Entry 3L3A (X-ray diffraction, 2.36 A resolution); this record covers chain A.

Chain A:
Molecule: Beta-secretase 1
Organism: Homo sapiens
Notes: EC 3.4.23.46; fragment: catalytic domain
UniProt: P56817 (BACE1_HUMAN); residues 47-455 here correspond to UniProt positions 46-454 (UniProt number = residue number - 1)
Amino-acid sequence (415 residues; numbered 47 to 461; the number before each row is that of its first residue):
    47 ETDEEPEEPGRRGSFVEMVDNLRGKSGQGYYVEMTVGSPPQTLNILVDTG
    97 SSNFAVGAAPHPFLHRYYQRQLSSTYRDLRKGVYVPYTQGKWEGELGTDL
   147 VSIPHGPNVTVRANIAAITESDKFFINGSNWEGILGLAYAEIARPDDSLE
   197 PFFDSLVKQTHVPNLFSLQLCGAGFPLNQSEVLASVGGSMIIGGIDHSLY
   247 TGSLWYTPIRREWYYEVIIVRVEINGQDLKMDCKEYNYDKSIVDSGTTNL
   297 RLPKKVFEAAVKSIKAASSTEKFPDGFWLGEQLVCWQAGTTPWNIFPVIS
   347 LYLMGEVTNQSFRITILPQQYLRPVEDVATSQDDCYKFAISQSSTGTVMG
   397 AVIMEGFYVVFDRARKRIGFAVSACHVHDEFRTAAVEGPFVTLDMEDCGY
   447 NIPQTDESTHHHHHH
Unresolved in the structure: 47-59, 221-227, 334-336, 372-380, 440-442, 447-461
Differences from the reference sequence: expression tag (456-461)
Disulfides: Cys217-Cys421, Cys279-Cys444, Cys331-Cys381
Small-molecule neighbours: 625 (4-(4-{1-[(6-aminopyridin-2-yl)methyl]-5-(2-chlorophenyl)-1H-pyrrol-2-yl}phenoxy)butanenitrile): Gly73, Gln74, Gly75, Leu92, Asp94, Gly96, Ser97, Asn99, Val131, Tyr133, Trp138, Phe170, Ile172, Trp177, Ile180, Arg190, Asp290, Ser291, Gly292, Thr293, Thr294
Swiss-Prot annotation at these positions:
  - active site: Asp94, Asp290
  - modified residue (N6-acetyllysine): Lys127, Lys276, Lys280, Lys286, Lys300, Lys301, Lys308
  - glycosylation (N-linked (GlcNAc...) asparagine): Asn154, Asn173, Asn224, Asn355

Overview:
Chain A binds compound 625. UniProt lists active-site residues Asp94 and Asp290.
Chain A is Beta-secretase 1 (Homo sapiens); the structure, Bace-1 with the aminopyridine Compound 32, was
determined by X-ray diffraction, deposited together with 3L38.
